Entry 4A3I (X-ray diffraction, 3.80 A resolution); this record covers chains B and J of the 14 polymer chains in the assembly.

# Chain B
Name: DNA-directed RNA polymerase II subunit RPB2
Source organism: Saccharomyces cerevisiae
Notes: EC 2.7.7.6
UniProtKB: P08518 (RPB2_YEAST); numbering as in UniProt (aligned over 1-1224)
Amino-acid sequence (1224 residues; row label = number of the first residue in the row):
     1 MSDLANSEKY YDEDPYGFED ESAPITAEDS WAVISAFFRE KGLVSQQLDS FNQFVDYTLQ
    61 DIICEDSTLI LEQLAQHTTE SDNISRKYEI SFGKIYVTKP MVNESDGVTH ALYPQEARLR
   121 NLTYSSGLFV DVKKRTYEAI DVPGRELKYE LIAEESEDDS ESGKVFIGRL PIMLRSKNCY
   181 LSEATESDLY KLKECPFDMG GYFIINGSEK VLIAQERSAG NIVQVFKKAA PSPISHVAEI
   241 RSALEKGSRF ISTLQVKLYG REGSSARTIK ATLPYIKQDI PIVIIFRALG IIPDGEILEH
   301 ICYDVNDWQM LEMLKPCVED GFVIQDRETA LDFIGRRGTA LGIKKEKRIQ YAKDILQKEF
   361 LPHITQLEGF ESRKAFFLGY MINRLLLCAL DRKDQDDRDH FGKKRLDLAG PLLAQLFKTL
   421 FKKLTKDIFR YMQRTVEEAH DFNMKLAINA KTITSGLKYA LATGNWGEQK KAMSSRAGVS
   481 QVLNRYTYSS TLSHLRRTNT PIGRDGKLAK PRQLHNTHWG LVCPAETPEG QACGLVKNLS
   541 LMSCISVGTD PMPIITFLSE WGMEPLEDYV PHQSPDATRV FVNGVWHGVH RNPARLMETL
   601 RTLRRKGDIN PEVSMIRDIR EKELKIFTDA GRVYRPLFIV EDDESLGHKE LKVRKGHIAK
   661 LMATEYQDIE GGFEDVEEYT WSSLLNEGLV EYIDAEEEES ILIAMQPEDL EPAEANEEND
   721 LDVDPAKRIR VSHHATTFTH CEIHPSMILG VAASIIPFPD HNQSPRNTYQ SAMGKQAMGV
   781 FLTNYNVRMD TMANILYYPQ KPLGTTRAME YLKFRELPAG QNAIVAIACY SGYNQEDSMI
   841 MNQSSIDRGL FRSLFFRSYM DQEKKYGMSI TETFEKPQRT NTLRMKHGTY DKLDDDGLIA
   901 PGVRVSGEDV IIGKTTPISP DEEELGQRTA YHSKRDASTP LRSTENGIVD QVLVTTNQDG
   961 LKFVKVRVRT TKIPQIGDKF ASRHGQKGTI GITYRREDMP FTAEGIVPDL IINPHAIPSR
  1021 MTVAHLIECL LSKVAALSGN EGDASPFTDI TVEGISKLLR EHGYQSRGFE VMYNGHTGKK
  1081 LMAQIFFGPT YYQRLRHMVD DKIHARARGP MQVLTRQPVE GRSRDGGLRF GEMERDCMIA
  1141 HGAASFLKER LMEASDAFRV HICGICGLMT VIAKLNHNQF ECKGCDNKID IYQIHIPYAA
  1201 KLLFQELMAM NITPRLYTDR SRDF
Disordered / not traced: 1-19, 71-89, 135-163, 438-445, 503-508, 669-677, 716-721, 920-932
Metal / ion sites: Zn2+: Cys1163, Cys1166, Cys1182, Cys1185

# Chain J
Name: DNA-directed RNA polymerases I, II, and III subunit rpabc 5
Source organism: Saccharomyces cerevisiae
UniProtKB: P22139 (RPAB5_YEAST); residues 1-70 here = UniProt positions 1-70
Amino-acid sequence (70 residues; each row starts with the number of its first residue):
     1 MIVPVRCFSC GKVVGDKWES YLNLLQEDEL DEGTALSRLG LKRYCCRRMI LTHVDLIEKF
    61 LRYNPLEKRD
Disordered / not traced: 66-70
Metal / ion sites: Zn2+: Cys7, Cys10, Cys45, Cys46

# Chain B / chain J interface
Residue-residue contacts (71; chain B residue first):
  Glu186(B) - Arg62(J)  salt bridge
  Ser187(B) - Arg62(J)
  Tyr190(B) - Lys59(J)
  Tyr190(B) - Arg62(J)
  Tyr190(B) - Tyr63(J)
  Lys193(B) - Tyr63(J)
  Glu194(B) - Tyr63(J)
  Cys195(B) - Tyr63(J)
  Pro196(B) - Tyr63(J)
  Val780(B) - Leu56(J)  hydrophobic
  Thr783(B) - Lys59(J)
  Thr783(B) - Phe60(J)
  Thr783(B) - Tyr63(J)  hydrogen bond
  Asn784(B) - Tyr63(J)  hydrogen bond (backbone-side chain)
  Tyr785(B) - Met1(J)
  Tyr785(B) - Phe60(J)  hydrophobic
  Ile795(B) - Met1(J)  hydrophobic
  Tyr797(B) - Met1(J)
  Tyr798(B) - Met1(J)
  Tyr798(B) - Ile2(J)
  Tyr798(B) - Pro4(J)  hydrophobic
  Pro799(B) - Met1(J)
  Pro799(B) - Val54(J)
  Pro799(B) - Leu56(J)  hydrophobic
  Gln800(B) - Arg48(J)
  Gln800(B) - Met49(J)
  Gln800(B) - Thr52(J)
  Lys801(B) - Leu51(J)
  Lys801(B) - Thr52(J)  hydrogen bond (backbone-side chain)
  Lys801(B) - Val54(J)
  Arg815(B) - Val54(J)
  Glu816(B) - Val54(J)
  Glu816(B) - Leu56(J)
  Pro818(B) - Val54(J)  hydrophobic
  Asn822(B) - Arg48(J)  hydrogen bond (backbone-side chain)
  Asn822(B) - Thr52(J)  hydrogen bond
  Ala823(B) - Arg48(J)
  Ile824(B) - Tyr44(J)  hydrophobic
  Ile824(B) - Arg48(J)
  Ser845(B) - Phe8(J)
  Ser845(B) - Ser9(J)
  Arg848(B) - Cys7(J)
  Arg848(B) - Phe8(J)  hydrogen bond (side chain-backbone)
  Arg848(B) - Ser9(J)
  Arg848(B) - Gly11(J)
  Gly849(B) - Phe8(J)
  Leu850(B) - Phe8(J)  hydrophobic
  Arg996(B) - Ser9(J)
  Arg996(B) - Cys10(J)
  Glu1004(B) - Lys42(J)  salt bridge
  Glu1004(B) - Arg43(J)
  Ile1006(B) - Tyr44(J)
  Ile1006(B) - Cys45(J)  hydrophobic
  Val1007(B) - Ser9(J)
  Asp1009(B) - Phe8(J)
  Asp1009(B) - Ser9(J)  hydrogen bond
  Asp1009(B) - Arg48(J)  salt bridge
  Lys1033(B) - Tyr44(J)
  Ala1035(B) - Leu51(J)
  Ala1036(B) - Arg47(J)  hydrogen bond (backbone-side chain)
  Ala1036(B) - Leu51(J)
  Leu1037(B) - Arg47(J)  hydrogen bond (backbone-side chain)
  Ser1038(B) - Gly33(J)
  Gly1039(B) - Glu32(J)
  Gly1039(B) - Gly33(J)  hydrogen bond (backbone-backbone)
  Gly1039(B) - Leu51(J)
  Asn1040(B) - Asp31(J)
  Asn1040(B) - Glu32(J)
  Tyr1064(B) - Tyr44(J)
  Glu1070(B) - Tyr44(J)  hydrogen bond
  Phe1087(B) - Tyr44(J)
Interface residues without a listed pair, chain B (51 interface residues in all): Lys191, Phe197, Leu796, Pro802, Leu803, Leu817, Gln821, Asn842, Pro1089
Interface residues without a listed pair, chain J (31 interface residues in all): Val3, Val5, Leu36, His53, Asn64

# Summary
Chain B and chain J form an interface of 51 and 31 residues respectively, with 11 hydrogen bonds and 3 salt
bridges. Polar contacts include Glu186(B)-Arg62(J), Glu1004(B)-Lys42(J) and Asp1009(B)-Arg48(J). The Zn2+ site
is built by Cys1163(B), Cys1166(B), Cys1182(B) and Cys1185(B).
Chain B is DNA-directed RNA polymerase II subunit RPB2 and chain J is DNA-directed RNA polymerases I, II, and
III subunit rpabc 5, both from Saccharomyces cerevisiae; the structure, RNA Polymerase II binary complex with
DNA, was determined by X-ray diffraction (same publication as 4A3B, 4A3C, 4A3D, 4A3E, 4A3F, 4A3G and 4 further
entries).
